8E9X - chains B and E of the 5 polymer chains in the assembly; structure by electron microscopy, 2.70 A resolution.

# Chain B
Protein: miniGo
Organism: Homo sapiens
UniProtKB: chimeric construct of B3KP89, P09471: residues 63-112 from B3KP89 (B3KP89_HUMAN) positions 182-231 (UniProt number = residue number + 119); residues 113-225 from P09471 positions 242-354 (UniProt number = residue number + 129)
Sequence (225 residues; numbered 1 to 225; the number before each row is that of its first residue):
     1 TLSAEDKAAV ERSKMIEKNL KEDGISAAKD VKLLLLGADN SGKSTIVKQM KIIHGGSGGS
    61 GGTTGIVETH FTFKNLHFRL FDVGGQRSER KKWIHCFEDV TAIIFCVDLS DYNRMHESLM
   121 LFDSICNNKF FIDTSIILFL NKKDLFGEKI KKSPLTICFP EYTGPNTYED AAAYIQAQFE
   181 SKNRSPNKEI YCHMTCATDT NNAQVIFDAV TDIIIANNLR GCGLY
Unresolved in the structure: 54-63
Sequence notes: conflict Asp-108 (Ala227 in B3KP89), Asp-111 (Gly230 in B3KP89), Ala-203 (Ile332 in P09471), Ile-206 (Val335 in P09471)
Curated features (UniProtKB/Swiss-Prot):
  - region: Ile-137 to Asp-144 (G4 motif), Thr-195 to Thr-200 (G5 motif)
  - binding site (GTP): Asn-141, Asp-144, Cys-196
  - modified residue: Cys-222 (ADP-ribosylcysteine)
  - lipidation: Cys-222 (S-palmitoyl cysteine)

# Chain E
Protein: scFv16
Organism: Mus musculus
Notes: antibody fragment or engineered binder
Sequence (251 residues; numbered 1 to 239 plus 15 insertion-coded residues; 3 numbers in that range are skipped by the numbering (no residue carries them; nothing is unmodelled there); the number before each row is that of its first residue; a row labelled like 120A-120O holds insertion residues (120A, then the next letters in order)):
     1 DVQLVESGGG LVQPGGSRKL SCSASGFAFS SFGMHWVRQA PEKGLEWVAY ISSGSGTIYY
    61 ADTVKGRFTI SRDDPKNTLF LQMTSLRSED TAMYYCVRSI YYYGSSPFDF WGQGTTLTVS
120A-120O SGGGGSGGGGSGGGG
   124 SDIVMTQATS SVPVTPGESV SISCRSSKSL LHSNGNTYLY WFLQRPGQSP QLLIYRMSNL
   184 ASGVPDRFSG SGSGTAFTLT ISRLEAEDVG VYYCMQHLEY PLTFGAGTKL ELKAAA
Unresolved in the structure: 1, 120A-120O, 236-239
Disulfide bonds: Cys-147/Cys-217

# Interface between chain B and chain E
Residue-residue contacts - 23 pairs, chain B then chain E:
  Leu-2(B) / His-155(E)
  Ser-3(B) / His-155(E)  hydrogen bond (backbone-side chain)
  Ser-3(B) / Tyr-161(E)  hydrogen bond
  Ala-4(B) / His-220(E)
  Ala-4(B) / Leu-221(E)  hydrogen bond (backbone-backbone)
  Ala-4(B) / Tyr-223(E)  hydrophobic
  Glu-5(B) / Tyr-101(E)
  Glu-5(B) / Pro-107(E)
  Glu-5(B) / Tyr-161(E)
  Glu-5(B) / Tyr-163(E)  hydrogen bond
  Glu-5(B) / Arg-179(E)  salt bridge
  Glu-5(B) / His-220(E)  salt bridge
  Asp-6(B) / Asn-157(E)  hydrogen bond
  Ala-8(B) / Tyr-101(E)  hydrophobic
  Ala-9(B) / Tyr-101(E)
  Glu-11(B) / Ser-52(E)  hydrogen bond
  Glu-11(B) / Ser-53(E)
  Glu-11(B) / Gly-56(E)
  Glu-11(B) / Thr-57(E)
  Arg-12(B) / Ser-31(E)
  Arg-12(B) / Tyr-101(E)
  Arg-12(B) / Tyr-102(E)
  Met-15(B) / Ser-53(E)
Other interface residues (no listed pair), chain E (21 interface residues in all): Tyr-50, Gly-54, Ile-100, Ser-156, Glu-222

# Summary
The interface between chain B and chain E involves 10 residues on one side and 21 on the other; the contacts
include 6 hydrogen bonds and 2 salt bridges. Polar contacts include Glu-5(B)/Arg-179(E), Glu-5(B)/His-220(E)
and Ser-3(B)/His-155(E). UniProt lists 3 GTP-binding residues on chain B.
Chain B is miniGo (Homo sapiens) and chain E is scFv16 (Mus musculus); the structure, CryoEM structure of
miniGo-coupled hM4Di in complex with DCZ, was determined by electron microscopy together with 8E9W, 8E9Y, 8E9Z
and 8EA0 from the same study.
